2NVX - chains R and B of the 13 polymer chains in the assembly; structure by X-ray diffraction, 3.60 A resolution.

== Chain R ==
Molecule: 10-nt RNA strand
Sequence (10 nucleotides; row label = number of the first residue in the row):
     1 AUCGAGAGGA

== Chain B ==
Molecule: DNA-directed RNA polymerase II 140 kDa polypeptide
Source organism: Saccharomyces cerevisiae
Notes: EC 2.7.7.6
Reference sequence: P08518 (RPB2_YEAST); residue numbers follow UniProt; this construct covers 1-1224
Sequence (1224 residues; row label = number of the first residue in the row):
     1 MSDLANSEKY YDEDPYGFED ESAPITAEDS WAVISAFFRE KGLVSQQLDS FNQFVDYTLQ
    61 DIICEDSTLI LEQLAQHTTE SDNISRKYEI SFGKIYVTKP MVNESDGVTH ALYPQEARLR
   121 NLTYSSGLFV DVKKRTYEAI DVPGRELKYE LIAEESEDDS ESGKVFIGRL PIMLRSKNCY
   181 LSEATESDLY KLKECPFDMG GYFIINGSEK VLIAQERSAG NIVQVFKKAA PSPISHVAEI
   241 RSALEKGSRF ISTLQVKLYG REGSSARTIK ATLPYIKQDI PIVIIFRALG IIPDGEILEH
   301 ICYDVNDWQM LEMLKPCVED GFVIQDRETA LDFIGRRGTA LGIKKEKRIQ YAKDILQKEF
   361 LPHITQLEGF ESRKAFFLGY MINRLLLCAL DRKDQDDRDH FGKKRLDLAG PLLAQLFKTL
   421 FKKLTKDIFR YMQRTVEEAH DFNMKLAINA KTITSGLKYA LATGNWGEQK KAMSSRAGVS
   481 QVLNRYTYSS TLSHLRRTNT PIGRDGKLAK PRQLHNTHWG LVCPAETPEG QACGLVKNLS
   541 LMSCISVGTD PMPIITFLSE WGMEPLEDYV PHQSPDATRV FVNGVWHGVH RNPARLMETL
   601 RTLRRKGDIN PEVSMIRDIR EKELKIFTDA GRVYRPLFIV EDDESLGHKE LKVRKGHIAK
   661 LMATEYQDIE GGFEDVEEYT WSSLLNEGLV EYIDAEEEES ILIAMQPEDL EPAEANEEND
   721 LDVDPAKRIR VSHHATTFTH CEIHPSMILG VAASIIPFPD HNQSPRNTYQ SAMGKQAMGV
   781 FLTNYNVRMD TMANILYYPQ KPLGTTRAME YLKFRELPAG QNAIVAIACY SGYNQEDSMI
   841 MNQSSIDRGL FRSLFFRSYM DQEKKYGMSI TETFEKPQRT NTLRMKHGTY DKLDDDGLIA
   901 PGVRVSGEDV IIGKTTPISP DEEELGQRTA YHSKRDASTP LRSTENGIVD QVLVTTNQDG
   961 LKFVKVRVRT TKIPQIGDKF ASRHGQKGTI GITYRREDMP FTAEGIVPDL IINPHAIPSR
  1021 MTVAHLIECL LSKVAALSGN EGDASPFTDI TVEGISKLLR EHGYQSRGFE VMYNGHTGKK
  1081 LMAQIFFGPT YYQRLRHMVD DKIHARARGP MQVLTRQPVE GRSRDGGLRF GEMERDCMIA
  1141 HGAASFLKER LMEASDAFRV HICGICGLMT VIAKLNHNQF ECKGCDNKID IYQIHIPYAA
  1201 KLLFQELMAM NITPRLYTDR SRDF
Disordered / not traced: 1-19, 71-87, 135-163, 438-445, 503-508, 669-676, 715-721, 866-868, 922-932, 1223-1224
Residues lining bound ligands: deoxyuridine-5'-triphosphate (DUT): Glu-529, Arg-766, Tyr-769, Asp-837, Lys-987, Ser-1019, Arg-1020

== Chain R / chain B interface ==
Contacting residue pairs (13; chain R residue first):
  A1(R) / Arg-1124(B)  sugar contact
  U2(R) / Gln-1112(B)  hydrogen bond to the phosphate
  G6(R) / Ala-477(B)  phosphate contact
  G6(R) / Gln-481(B)  hydrogen bond to the phosphate
  A7(R) / Gln-481(B)  hydrogen bond to the phosphate
  G8(R) / Gln-531(B)  hydrogen bond to the base
  G8(R) / Gln-776(B)  hydrogen bond to the phosphate
  G8(R) / His-1097(B)  sugar contact
  G9(R) / Gln-776(B)  hydrogen bond to the phosphate
  G9(R) / Lys-979(B)  hydrogen bond to the phosphate
  G9(R) / His-1097(B)  sugar contact
  A10(R) / Lys-979(B)  salt bridge to the phosphate
  A10(R) / Lys-987(B)  salt bridge to the phosphate
Other interface residues (no listed pair), chain R (8 interface residues in all): A5
Other interface residues (no listed pair), chain B (14 interface residues in all): Arg-476, Gly-478, Pro-528, Ala-772, Lys-1102

== In short ==
Chain R and chain B form an interface of 8 and 14 residues respectively; the contacts include 7 hydrogen bonds
and 2 salt bridges. Polar contacts include G8(R)/Gln-531(B), U2(R)/Gln-1112(B) and G6(R)/Gln-481(B). Ligands
of chain B: deoxyuridine-5'-triphosphate.
Chain R is a 10-nt RNA strand and chain B is DNA-directed RNA polymerase II 140 kDa polypeptide (Saccharomyces
cerevisiae); the structure, RNA polymerase II elongation complex in 5 mM Mg+2 with 2'-dUTP, was determined by
X-ray diffraction together with 2E2H, 2E2I, 2E2J, 2NVQ, 2NVT, 2NVY, 2NVZ and 2YU9 from the same study.
